Entry 1L3C (X-ray diffraction, 2.31 A resolution); this record covers chains A and C of the 4 polymer chains in the assembly.

[Chain A (and C)]
Molecule: Precorrin-6y methyltransferase/putative decarboxylase
Organism: Methanothermobacter thermautotrophicus
Notes: chain C of this document is another copy of the same molecule, construct and numbering; everything in this record applies to it too
UniProt: O26249 (CBIT_METTH); residue numbers follow UniProt; this construct covers 1-192
Chain sequence (192 residues; row label = number of the first residue in the row):
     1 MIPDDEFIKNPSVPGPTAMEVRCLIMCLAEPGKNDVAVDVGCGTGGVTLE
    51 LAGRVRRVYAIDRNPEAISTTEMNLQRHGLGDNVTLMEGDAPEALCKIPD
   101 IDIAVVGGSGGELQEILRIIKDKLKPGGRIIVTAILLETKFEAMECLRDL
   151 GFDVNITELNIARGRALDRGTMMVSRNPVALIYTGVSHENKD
Not modelled in the structure: 187-192
Construct notes: modified residue (1, 19, 26, 73, 87, 144, 172-173)
Modified residues: Mse1, Mse19, Mse26, Mse73, Mse87, Mse144, Mse172, Mse173 (selenomethionine; parent Met)
UniProt features mapped onto this chain:
  - binding site (S-adenosyl-L-methionine): T17, G41 to G45, D62, A91

[Interface between chain A and chain C]
Residue-residue contacts (9):
  L137(A) - K140(C)
  L137(A) - Mse144(C)  hydrophobic
  E138(A) - F141(C)
  K140(A) - L137(C)
  F141(A) - E138(C)
  F141(A) - F141(C)  hydrophobic
  Mse144(A) - L137(C)  hydrophobic
  Mse144(A) - E138(C)
  I156(A) - L137(C)  hydrophobic
Interface residues without a listed pair, chain A (7 interface residues in all): N160
Interface residues without a listed pair, chain C (7 interface residues in all): I156, N160

[Overview]
The chain A/chain C interface involves 7 residues from each chain. UniProt lists 8
S-adenosyl-L-methionine-binding residues on chain A.
Both chains are Precorrin-6y methyltransferase/putative decarboxylase (Methanothermobacter
thermautotrophicus). Entry 1L3C (MT0146, the precorrin-6Y methyltransferase (cbit) homolog from M.
thermoautotrophicum, C2 spacegroup with short cell) was determined by X-ray diffraction together with 1F38,
1KXZ, 1L3B and 1L3I from the same study.
